9NI9 - chains H and F of the 8 polymer chains in the assembly; structure by electron microscopy, 3.80 A resolution.

Chain H:
Molecule: RUu-Base-1 pAb heavy chain
From: Macaca mulatta
Chain sequence (122 residues; numbered 1 to 122; the number before each row is that of its first residue; X marks 118 residues of unknown identity (built as UNK)):
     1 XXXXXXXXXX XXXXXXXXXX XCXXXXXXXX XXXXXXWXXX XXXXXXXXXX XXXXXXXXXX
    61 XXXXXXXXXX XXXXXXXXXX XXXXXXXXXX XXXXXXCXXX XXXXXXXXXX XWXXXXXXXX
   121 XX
Cystine bridges: Cys-22/Cys-97

Chain F:
Molecule: BG505-CH505 Transmembrane protein gp41
From: Human immunodeficiency virus 1
Chain sequence (153 residues; numbered 512 to 664; the number before each row is that of its first residue):
   512 AVGIGAVFLG FLGAAGSTMG AASMTLTVQA RNLLSGIVQQ QSNLLRAPEC QQHLLKDTHW
   572 GIKQLQARVL AVEHYLRDQQ LLGIWGCSGK LICTTNVPWN STWSNKTLSE IWDNMTWLQW
   632 DKEISNYTQI IYGLLEESQN QQEKNETDNL TCD
Not modelled in the structure: 512-520, 548-567
Cystine bridges: Cys-598/Cys-604
Covalently attached groups: N-acetylglucosamine (NAG) linked to Asn-611
Ligand contacts: N-acetylglucosamine (NAG; 2-acetamido-2-deoxy-beta-D-glucopyranose): Gly-524, Gly-527, Ser-528

Chain H / chain F interface:
Chain F residues in contact with chain H, 6 residues: Asp-659, Asn-660, Leu-661, Thr-662, Cys-663, Asp-664

Summary:
No residue of chain H is in contact with chain F. Bound to chain F: N-acetylglucosamine. N-acetylglucosamine
is covalently linked to Asn-611(F).
Chain H is RUu-Base-1 pAb heavy chain (Macaca mulatta) and chain F is BG505-CH505 Transmembrane protein gp41
(Human immunodeficiency virus 1); the structure, BG505-CH505 Env glycoprotein in complex with NHP pAb Base-1
isolated from animal RUu18 at week 14, was determined by electron microscopy (same publication as 9NHH, 9NHI,
9NHJ, 9NHK, 9NHL, 9NHM, 9NHN and 9NHO).
